Entry 8G7T (electron microscopy, 3.20 A resolution); this record covers chains A and X of the 6 polymer chains in the assembly.

Chain A:
Protein: Antiviral innate immune response receptor RIG-I
Source organism: Homo sapiens
Notes: EC 3.6.4.13
UniProt: O95786 (DDX58_HUMAN); numbering as in UniProt (aligned over 1-925)
Amino-acid sequence (925 residues; each row starts with the number of its first residue):
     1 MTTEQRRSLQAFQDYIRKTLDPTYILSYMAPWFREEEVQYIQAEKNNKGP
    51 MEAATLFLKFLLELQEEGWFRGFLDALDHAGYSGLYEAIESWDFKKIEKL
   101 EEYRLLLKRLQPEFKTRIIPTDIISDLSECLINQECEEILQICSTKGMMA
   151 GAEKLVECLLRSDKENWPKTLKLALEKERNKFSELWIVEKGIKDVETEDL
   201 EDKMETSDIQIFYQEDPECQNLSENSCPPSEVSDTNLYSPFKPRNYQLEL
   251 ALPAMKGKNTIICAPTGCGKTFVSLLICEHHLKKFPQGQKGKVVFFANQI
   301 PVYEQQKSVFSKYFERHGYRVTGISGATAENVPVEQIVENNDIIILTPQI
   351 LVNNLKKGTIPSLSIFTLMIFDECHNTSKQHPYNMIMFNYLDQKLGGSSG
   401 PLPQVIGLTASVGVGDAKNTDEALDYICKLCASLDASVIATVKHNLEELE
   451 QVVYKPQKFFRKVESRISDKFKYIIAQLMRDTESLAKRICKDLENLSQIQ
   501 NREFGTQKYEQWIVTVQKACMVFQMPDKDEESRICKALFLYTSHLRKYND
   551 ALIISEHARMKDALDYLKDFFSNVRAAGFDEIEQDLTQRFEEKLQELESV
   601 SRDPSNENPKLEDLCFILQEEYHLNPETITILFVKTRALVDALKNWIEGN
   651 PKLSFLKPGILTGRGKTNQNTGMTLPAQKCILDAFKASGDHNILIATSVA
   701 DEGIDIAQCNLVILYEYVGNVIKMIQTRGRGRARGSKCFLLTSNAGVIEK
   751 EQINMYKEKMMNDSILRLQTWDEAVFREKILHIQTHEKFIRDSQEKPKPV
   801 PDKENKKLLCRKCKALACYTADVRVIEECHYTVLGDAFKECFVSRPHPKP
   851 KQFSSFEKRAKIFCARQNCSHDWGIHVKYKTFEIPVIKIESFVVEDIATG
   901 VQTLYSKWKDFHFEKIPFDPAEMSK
Not modelled in the structure: 1-240, 663-689, 700-705, 719-721, 924-925
Bound ions: Zn2+: Cys810, Cys864, Cys869
Swiss-Prot annotation at these positions:
  - motif: Asp372 to His375 (DECH box)
  - binding site (ATP): Ala264 to Thr271
  - binding site (Zn(2+)): Cys810, Cys813, Cys864, Cys869
  - modified residue: Ser8 (Microbial infection: Phosphoserine), Thr170 (Phosphothreonine), Asn495 (Microbial infection: Deamidated asparagine), Asn549 (Microbial infection: Deamidated asparagine), Thr770 (Phosphothreonine), Ser854 (Phosphoserine), Ser855 (Phosphoserine), Lys858 (N6-acetyllysine), Lys909 (N6-acetyllysine)
  - cross-link (Glycyl lysine isopeptide (Lys-Gly)): Lys48 (interchain with G-Cter in ubiquitin), Lys96 (interchain with G-Cter in ubiquitin), Lys154 (interchain with G-Cter in ubiquitin), Lys164 (interchain with G-Cter in ubiquitin), Lys172 (interchain with G-Cter in ubiquitin), Lys181 (interchain with G-Cter in ubiquitin), Lys193 (interchain with G-Cter in ubiquitin), Lys203 (interchain with G-Cter in ubiquitin), Lys812 (interchain with G-Cter in ubiquitin)
  - natural variant: Cys268 (C268F: In SGMRT2), Glu373 (E373A: In SGMRT2)
  - mutagenesis: Ser8 (S8E: Complete loss of MARCHF5-mediated degradation), Thr55 (T55I: No IRF3 signaling activity. No effect on dsRNA binding), Lys99 (K99R: Little or no effect on ubiquitination of the 2 CARD domain. Abolishes ubiquitination by RNF125), Lys154 (K154R: Reduction of ubiquitination. Reduction of INFB induction), Lys164 (K164R: Reduction of ubiquitination. Reduction of INFB induction), Lys169 (K169R: Little or no effect on ubiquitination of the 2 CARD domains), Lys172 (K172R: Complete loss of ubiquitination. No interaction with MAVS/IPS1. No induction of IFN-beta), Lys181 (K181R: Little or no effect on ubiquitination of the 2 CARD domains), Lys190 (K190R: Little or no effect on ubiquitination of the 2 CARD domains), Lys193 (K193R: Little or no effect on ubiquitination of the 2 CARD domains), Lys270 (K270A: No IRF3 signaling activity. Loss of dsRNA-induced ATPase activity. No effect on ds-RNA binding. Changed RIG-I signaling pathway), Asp372 to His375 (Loss of dsRNA-induced ATPase activity. No effect on ds-RNA binding. Changed RIG-I signaling pathway), 12 further mutagenesis entries in UniProt
From the paper describing this entry:
  - mutagenesis - F616A, I617A, L624A: decreased signaling in response to p3SLR14

Chain X:
Molecule: p3dsRNA24a
Sequence (24 nucleotides; numbered 1 to 24; the number before each row is that of its first residue):
     1 XGACGUACGUUUCGCGACUGUAGA
Modified residues: GTP (guanosine-5'-triphosphate) at position 1

How chain A and chain X interact:
Contacting residue pairs (29; chain A residue first):
  Lys379(A) - C4(X)  phosphate contact
  Lys379(A) - G5(X)  phosphate contact
  Lys379(A) - U6(X)  salt bridge to the phosphate
  Gln380(A) - C4(X)  sugar contact
  Gln380(A) - G5(X)  phosphate contact
  His381(A) - C4(X)  sugar contact
  Gln498(A) - U11(X)  sugar contact
  Ile499(A) - U10(X)  sugar contact
  Gln500(A) - U11(X)  hydrogen bond to the phosphate
  Gln507(A) - C8(X)  hydrogen bond to the sugar
  Gln507(A) - G9(X)  sugar contact
  Lys508(A) - U10(X)  phosphate contact
  Gln511(A) - G9(X)  base contact
  Gln511(A) - U10(X)  sugar contact
  Val718(A) - A7(X)  sugar contact
  Lys750(A) - C8(X)  salt bridge to the phosphate
  Cys829(A) - G2(X)  sugar contact
  His830(A) - GTP_1(X)
  His847(A) - GTP_1(X)
  Phe853(A) - GTP_1(X)
  Lys858(A) - GTP_1(X)
  Asp872(A) - GTP_1(X)
  Ile875(A) - GTP_1(X)
  Val886(A) - GTP_1(X)
  Lys888(A) - GTP_1(X)
  Lys888(A) - G2(X)  phosphate contact
  Trp908(A) - G2(X)  phosphate contact
  Lys909(A) - A3(X)  phosphate contact
  Lys909(A) - C4(X)  salt bridge to the phosphate
Also at the interface, not in a pair above, chain A (29 interface residues in all): Pro382, Lys849, Lys861, Gly874, Ile887, Ile889, Lys907
Also at the interface, not in a pair above, chain X (12 interface residues in all): U12

In short:
29 residues of chain A face 12 of chain X across their interface; the contacts include 2 hydrogen bonds and 3
salt bridges. Polar contacts include Gln507(A)-C8(X), Gln500(A)-U11(X) and Lys379(A)-U6(X). The paper reports
that F616A, I617A and L624A of chain A reduce signaling in response to p3SLR14.
Chain A is Antiviral innate immune response receptor RIG-I (Homo sapiens) and chain X is p3dsRNA24a; the
structure, Cryo-EM structure of Riplet:RIG-I:dsRNA complex (end-end), was determined by electron microscopy
together with 8G7U and 8G7V from the same study.
